PDB entry 7Q5N | X-ray diffraction, 2.50 A resolution | chains B and H of the 4 polymer chains in the assembly

== Chain B ==
Protein: Thioredoxin domain-containing protein
From: Chaetomium thermophilum (strain DSM 1495 / CBS 144.50 / IMI 039719)
UniProtKB: G0S1P8 (G0S1P8_CHATD); residues 1-172 here = UniProt positions 1-172
Sequence (174 residues; numbered -1 to 172; the number before each row is that of its first residue; numbers below 1 keep their minus sign (Gly-1 is residue -1)):
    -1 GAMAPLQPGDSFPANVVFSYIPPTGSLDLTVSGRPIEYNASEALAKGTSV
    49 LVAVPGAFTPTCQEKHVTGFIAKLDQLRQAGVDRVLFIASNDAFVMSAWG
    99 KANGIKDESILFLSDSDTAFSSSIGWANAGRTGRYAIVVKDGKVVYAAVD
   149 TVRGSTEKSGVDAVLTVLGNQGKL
Disordered / not traced: -1 to 0
Sequence notes: expression tag (-1 to 0); engineered mutation Ser30 (Cys in G0S1P8)
Modified positions: Cys60 (S-mercaptocysteine; CSS)
Metal / ion sites: Zn2+ site 1 near Thr28 (its only coordinating residue here); Zn2+ site 2 near Glu106 (its only coordinating residue here); Zn2+ site 3: Glu155 (shared with Asp26(H) of chain H)
Curated features (UniProtKB/Swiss-Prot):
  - active site: Cys60 (Cysteine sulfenic acid (-SOH) intermediate)
  - modified residue: Cys60 (Cysteine persulfide)
  - cross-link (Glycyl lysine isopeptide (Lys-Gly)): Lys44 (interchain with G-Cter in URM1), Lys63 (interchain with G-Cter in URM1), Lys99 (interchain with G-Cter in URM1), Lys141 (interchain with G-Cter in URM1), Lys156 (interchain with G-Cter in URM1), Lys171 (interchain with G-Cter in URM1)
What the authors report for this chain:
  - post-translational modification sites: Cys60, Lys63

== Chain H ==
Protein: Ubiquitin-related modifier 1
From: Chaetomium thermophilum (strain DSM 1495 / CBS 144.50 / IMI 039719)
UniProtKB: G0SE11 (G0SE11_CHATD); residues 3-111 here correspond to UniProt positions 2-110 (UniProt number = residue number - 1)
Sequence (111 residues; row label = number of the first residue in the row):
     1 MASSKAKLEEIPITVDFSGGLEMLFDNQRRHSISLPAKDTEGKPVTIAFL
    51 IDYISKKLMKDPRTDLFVLDNHIRPGILVLINDADWELEGEEAYEIQPND
   101 NILFVSTLHGG
Disordered / not traced: 1-7
Sequence notes: initiating methionine (1); expression tag (2); engineered mutation Ser55 (Cys54 in G0SE11)
Metal / ion sites: Zn2+ site 1: Asp26 (shared with Glu155(B) of chain B); Zn2+ site 2 near His31 (its only coordinating residue here); Zn2+ site 3 near Asp83 (its only coordinating residue here); Zn2+ site 4 near Glu89 (its only coordinating residue here); Zn2+ site 5 near Glu91 (its only coordinating residue here); Zn2+ site 6: His109 (shared with 1 residue of chain K)
Curated features (UniProtKB/Swiss-Prot):
  - modified residue: Gly111 (1-thioglycine)
  - cross-link: Gly111 (Glycyl lysine isopeptide (Gly-Lys) (interchain with K-? in acceptor proteins))

== How chain B and chain H interact ==
Pairs across the interface (18):
  Pro58(B) with His109(H)
  Thr59(B) with His109(H); Gly110(H)
  Glu62(B) with Leu108(H); His109(H), salt bridge
  Lys63(B) with Arg74(H); Leu108(H); His109(H); Gly110(H); Gly111(H), hydrogen bond (side chain-backbone)
  Lys71(B) with Asp65(H), salt bridge
  Arg151(B) with Met23(H)
  Gly152(B) with Met23(H); Gly110(H); Gly111(H)
  Thr154(B) with Arg63(H), hydrogen bond
  Glu155(B) with Arg63(H)
  Asp160(B) with Arg63(H)
Also at the interface, not in a pair above, chain B (11 interface residues in all): Ser153
Also at the interface, not in a pair above, chain H (12 interface residues in all): Asp61, Leu66, Ser106, Thr107

== In short ==
11 residues of chain B and 12 residues of chain H are in contact; the contacts include 2 hydrogen bonds and 2
salt bridges. Polar contacts include Glu62(B)-His109(H), Lys71(B)-Asp65(H) and Lys63(B)-Gly111(H). Curated
annotation (UniProt) lists active-site residue Cys60(B) on chain B. The paper reports modification sites
Cys60(B) and Lys63(B).
Chain B is Thioredoxin domain-containing protein and chain H is Ubiquitin-related modifier 1, both from
Chaetomium thermophilum (strain DSM 1495 / CBS 144.50 / IMI 039719); the structure, Crystal structure of
Chaetomium thermophilum Ahp1-Urm1 complex, was determined by X-ray diffraction together with 7Q68, 7Q69 and
7Q6A from the same study.
